Entry 4DF8 (X-ray diffraction, 2.00 A resolution); this record covers chains A and B of the 3 polymer chains in the assembly.

[Chain A]
Name: DNA polymerase I, thermostable
From: Thermus aquaticus
Notes: EC 2.7.7.7; fragment: Klenow Fragment
Reference sequence: P19821 (DPO1_THEAQ); residue numbers follow UniProt; this construct covers 293-832
Chain sequence (540 residues; each row starts with the number of its first residue):
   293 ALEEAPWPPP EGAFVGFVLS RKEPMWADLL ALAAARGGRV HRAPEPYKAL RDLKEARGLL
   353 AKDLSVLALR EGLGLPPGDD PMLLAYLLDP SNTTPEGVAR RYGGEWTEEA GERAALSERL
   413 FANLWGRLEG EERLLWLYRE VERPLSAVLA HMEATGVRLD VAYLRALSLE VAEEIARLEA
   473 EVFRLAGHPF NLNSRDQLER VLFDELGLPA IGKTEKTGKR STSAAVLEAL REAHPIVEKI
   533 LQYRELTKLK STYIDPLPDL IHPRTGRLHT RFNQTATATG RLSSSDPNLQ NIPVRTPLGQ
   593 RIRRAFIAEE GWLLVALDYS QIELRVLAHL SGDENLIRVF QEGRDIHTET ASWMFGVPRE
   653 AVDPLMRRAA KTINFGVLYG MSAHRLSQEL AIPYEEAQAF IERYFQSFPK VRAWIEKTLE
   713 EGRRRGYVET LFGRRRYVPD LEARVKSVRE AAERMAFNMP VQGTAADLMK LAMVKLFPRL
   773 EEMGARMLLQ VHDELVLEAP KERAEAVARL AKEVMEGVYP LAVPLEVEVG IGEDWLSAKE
Disordered / not traced: 293
Bound ions: Mg2+ site 1: Asp610, Asp785 (together with 0L4); Mg2+ site 2: Asp610, Tyr611, Asp785 (together with 0L4)
Small-molecule neighbours: 0L4 (5-(5-aminopent-1-yn-1-yl)-7-{2-deoxy-5-O-[(S)-hydroxy{[(S)-hydroxy(phosphonooxy)phosphoryl]oxy}phosphoryl]-beta-D-erythro-pentofuranosyl}-7H-pyrrolo[2,3-d]pyrimidin-4-amine): Arg573, Asp610, Tyr611, Ser612, Gln613, Ile614, Glu615, His639, Arg659, Arg660, Lys663, Thr664, Phe667, Tyr671, Asp785

[Chain B]
Molecule: 12-nt DNA strand
Notes: fragment: DNA Primer
Sequence (12 nucleotides; numbered 101 to 112; the number before each row is that of its first residue):
   101 GACCACGGCG CC
Modified positions: DOC (2',3'-dideoxycytidine-5'-monophosphate) at position 112

[How chain A and chain B interact]
Residue-residue contacts - 38 pairs, chain A then chain B:
  Arg487(A) with DG107(B), hydrogen bond to the phosphate; DG108(B), salt bridge to the phosphate
  Thr506(A) with DG107(B), hydrogen bond to the phosphate; DG108(B), phosphate contact
  Glu507(A) with DG107(B), phosphate contact
  Lys508(A) with DC106(B), phosphate contact; DG107(B), hydrogen bond to the phosphate
  Thr509(A) with DC106(B), phosphate contact; DG107(B), hydrogen bond to the phosphate
  Gly510(A) with DG107(B), phosphate contact
  Ser513(A) with DG108(B), hydrogen bond to the phosphate
  Thr514(A) with DG108(B), hydrogen bond to the phosphate
  Ser515(A) with DG108(B), phosphate contact; DC109(B), phosphate contact
  Ala516(A) with DC109(B), hydrogen bond to the phosphate
  Arg536(A) with DG108(B), hydrogen bond to the phosphate; DC109(B), salt bridge to the phosphate
  Lys540(A) with DG108(B), base contact; DC109(B), hydrogen bond to the base; DG110(B), sugar contact
  Leu541(A) with DG110(B), sugar contact
  Tyr545(A) with DG110(B), hydrogen bond to the sugar
  Arg573(A) with DOC_112(B), hydrogen bond to the base
  Gln582(A) with DC111(B), sugar contact
  Asn583(A) with DG110(B), hydrogen bond to the base; DC111(B), sugar contact
  Ile584(A) with DC111(B), sugar contact
  Pro585(A) with DG110(B), phosphate contact; DC111(B), phosphate contact
  Val586(A) with DC111(B), hydrogen bond to the phosphate; DOC_112(B), phosphate contact
  Arg587(A) with DC111(B), hydrogen bond to the phosphate
  Arg595(A) with DC111(B), phosphate contact; DOC_112(B), salt bridge to the phosphate
  Arg660(A) with DC111(B), salt bridge to the phosphate; DOC_112(B), salt bridge to the phosphate
  Val783(A) with DOC_112(B), sugar contact
  His784(A) with DOC_112(B), sugar contact
Other interface residues (no listed pair), chain A (28 interface residues in all): Glu537, Asn580, Asp785

[In short]
Chain A and chain B form an interface of 28 and 7 residues respectively, with 14 hydrogen bonds and 5 salt
bridges. Among the polar pairs are Lys540(A)-DC109(B), Arg573(A)-DOC_112(B) and Asn583(A)-DG110(B). Bound to
chain A: compound 0L4. Asp610(A) and Asp785(A) form the Mg2+ site 1.
Chain A is DNA polymerase I, thermostable (Thermus aquaticus) and chain B is a 12-nt DNA strand; the
structure, Crystal structure of the large fragment of DNA Polymerase I from Thermus aquaticus in a closed ...,
was determined by X-ray diffraction together with 4DF4, 4DFJ, 4DFK, 4DFM and 4DFP from the same study.
